Entry 1LEG (X-ray diffraction, 1.75 A resolution); this record covers chains A and B of the 3 polymer chains in the assembly.

== Chain A ==
Name: H-2 class I histocompatibility antigen, K-B alpha chain
Organism: Mus musculus
Notes: fragment: extracellular domain, sequence database residues 22-295, numbered 1-274
UniProt: P01901 (HA1B_MOUSE); residues 1-274 here correspond to UniProt positions 22-295 (UniProt number = residue number + 21)
Amino-acid sequence (274 residues; numbered 1 to 274; the number before each row is that of its first residue):
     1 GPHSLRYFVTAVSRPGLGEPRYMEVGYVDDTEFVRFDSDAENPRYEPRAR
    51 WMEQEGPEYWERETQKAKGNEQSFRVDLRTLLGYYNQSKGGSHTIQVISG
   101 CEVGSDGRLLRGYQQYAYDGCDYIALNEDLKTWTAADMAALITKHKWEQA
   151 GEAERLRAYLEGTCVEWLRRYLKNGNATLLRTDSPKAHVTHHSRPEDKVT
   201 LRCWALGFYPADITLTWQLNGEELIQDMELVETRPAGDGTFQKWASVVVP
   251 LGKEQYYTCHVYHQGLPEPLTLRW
Construct notes: modified residue (121)
Modified residues: Cys121 (s-hydroxycysteine; CSO)
Curated features (UniProtKB/Swiss-Prot):
  - glycosylation (N-linked (GlcNAc...) asparagine): Asn86, Asn176
Cystine bridges: Cys101-Cys164, Cys203-Cys259
Glycans and other covalent adducts: N-acetylglucosamine (NAG) linked to Asn86; glycan linked to Asn176

== Chain B ==
Name: Beta-2-microglobulin
Organism: Mus musculus
Notes: fragment: sequence database residues 21-119, numbered 1-99
UniProt: P01887 (B2MG_MOUSE); residues 1-99 here correspond to UniProt positions 21-119 (UniProt number = residue number + 20)
Amino-acid sequence (99 residues; each row starts with the number of its first residue):
     1 IQKTPQIQVYSRHPPENGKPNILNCYVTQFHPPHIEIQMLKNGKKIPKVE
    51 MSDMSFSKDWSFYILAHTEFTPTETDTYACRVKHDSMAEPKTVYWDRDM
Cystine bridges: Cys25-Cys80

== Interface between chain A and chain B ==
Contacting residue pairs - 59 pairs, chain A then chain B:
  Phe8(A) with Phe56(B)
  Val9(A) with Phe56(B)
  Thr10(A) with Met54(B); Phe56(B); Phe62(B)
  Val12(A) with Pro33(B), hydrophobic
  Met23(A) with Met54(B), hydrophobic
  Val25(A) with Met54(B)
  Tyr27(A) with Asp53(B); Met54(B), hydrogen bond (side chain-backbone)
  Glu32(A) with Ser52(B); Asp53(B), hydrogen bond (side chain-backbone)
  Arg35(A) with Met51(B), hydrogen bond (side chain-backbone)
  Arg48(A) with Met51(B), hydrogen bond (side chain-backbone); Ser52(B)
  Thr94(A) with Pro33(B)
  Gln96(A) with His31(B), hydrogen bond; Phe56(B); Trp60(B), hydrogen bond (side chain-backbone); Phe62(B)
  Val97(A) with Phe56(B)
  Ile98(A) with Trp60(B), hydrophobic
  Gln115(A) with Trp60(B)
  Tyr116(A) with Trp60(B)
  Ala117(A) with Trp60(B), hydrophobic
  Asp119(A) with Ile1(B)
  Gly120(A) with His31(B); Asp59(B); Trp60(B)
  Cys121(A) with Ile1(B)
  Asp122(A) with Trp60(B), hydrogen bond
  Thr190(A) with Met99(B), hydrogen bond (side chain-backbone)
  His192(A) with Asp98(B), hydrogen bond (side chain-backbone); Met99(B), hydrogen bond (side chain-backbone)
  Arg202(A) with Met99(B), hydrogen bond (side chain-backbone)
  Trp204(A) with Met99(B), hydrogen bond (side chain-backbone)
  Leu206(A) with Pro14(B)
  Gly207(A) with Arg12(B)
  Val231(A) with Gln8(B)
  Glu232(A) with Gln29(B), hydrogen bond; Tyr63(B), hydrogen bond
  Arg234(A) with Gln8(B), hydrogen bond; Tyr10(B); Tyr26(B)
  Pro235(A) with Tyr10(B), hydrogen bond (backbone-side chain); Tyr26(B); Asp53(B); Leu65(B)
  Ala236(A) with Arg12(B); Ile22(B); Asn24(B), hydrogen bond (backbone-side chain)
  Gly237(A) with Asn24(B), hydrogen bond (backbone-side chain); Leu65(B); His67(B)
  Asp238(A) with Arg12(B), salt bridge; Ile22(B)
  Thr240(A) with Arg12(B), hydrogen bond
  Gln242(A) with Tyr10(B); Ser11(B), hydrogen bond (side chain-backbone)
Other interface residues (no listed pair), chain A (37 interface residues in all): Trp244
Other interface residues (no listed pair), chain B (26 interface residues in all): Ser55

== Summary ==
37 residues of chain A and 26 residues of chain B are in contact; the contacts include 20 hydrogen bonds and 1
salt bridge. Polar pairs include Asp238(A)-Arg12(B), Tyr27(A)-Met54(B) and Glu32(A)-Asp53(B).
Chain A is H-2 class I histocompatibility antigen, K-B alpha chain and chain B is Beta-2-microglobulin, both
from Mus musculus; the structure, Crystal Structure of H-2Kb bound to the dEV8 peptide, was determined by
X-ray diffraction (same publication as 1MWA and 1LEK).
